Entry 8GZG (electron microscopy, 3.13 A resolution); this record covers chains F and 2 of the 10 polymer chains in the assembly.

[Chain F]
Protein: RNA polymerase sigma factor SigA
Source organism: Synechocystis sp. PCC 6803
UniProt: P74565 (SIGA_SYNY3); residues 1-425 here = UniProt positions 1-425
Chain sequence (429 residues; each row starts with the number of its first residue; numbers below 1 keep their minus sign (Gly-3 is residue -3)):
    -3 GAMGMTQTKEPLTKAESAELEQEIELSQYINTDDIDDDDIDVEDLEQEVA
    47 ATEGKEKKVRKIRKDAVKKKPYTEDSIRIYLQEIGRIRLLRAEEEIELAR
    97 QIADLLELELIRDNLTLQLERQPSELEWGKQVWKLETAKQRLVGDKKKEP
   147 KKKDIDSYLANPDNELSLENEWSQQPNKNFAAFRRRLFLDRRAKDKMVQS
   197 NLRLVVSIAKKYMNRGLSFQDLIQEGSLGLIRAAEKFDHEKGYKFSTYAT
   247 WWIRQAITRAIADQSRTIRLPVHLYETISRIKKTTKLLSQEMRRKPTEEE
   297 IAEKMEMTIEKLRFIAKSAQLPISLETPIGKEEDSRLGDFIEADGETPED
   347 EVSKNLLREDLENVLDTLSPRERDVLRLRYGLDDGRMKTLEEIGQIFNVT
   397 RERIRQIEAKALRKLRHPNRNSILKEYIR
Unresolved in the structure: -3 to 66, 128-172
Construct notes: expression tag (-3 to 0)
Curated features (UniProtKB/Swiss-Prot):
  - DNA-binding region: Leu386 to Ala405 (H-T-H motif)
  - motif: Asp217 to Gln220 (Interaction with polymerase core subunit RpoC)

[Chain 2]
Molecule: Template strand DNA
Sequence (67 nucleotides; numbered -16 to 50; the number before each row is that of its first residue; numbers below 1 keep their minus sign (DC-16 is residue -16)):
   -16 CGCGAGAACCAGCCACCTGCATCCGTGAGTCGAGGGTAATAACCATAACG
    34 GACGGGCCTTGTCAAGC
Unresolved in the structure: -16 to 0, 20-24

[Interface between chain F and chain 2]
Residue-residue contacts (27; chain F residue first):
  Arg250(F) - DA25(2)  base contact
  Gln251(F) - DA25(2)  base contact
  Thr254(F) - DA25(2)  base contact
  Glu272(F) - DC26(2)  base contact
  Glu272(F) - DC27(2)  base contact
  Ser275(F) - DC26(2)  hydrogen bond to the phosphate
  Lys279(F) - DC26(2)  phosphate contact
  Ile325(F) - DG18(2)  base contact
  Ile325(F) - DG19(2)  phosphate contact
  Gly326(F) - DG18(2)  base contact
  Lys327(F) - DG19(2)  sugar contact
  Asp330(F) - DG17(2)  base contact
  Ser331(F) - DG18(2)  hydrogen bond to the base
  Phe336(F) - DG18(2)  base contact
  Phe336(F) - DG19(2)  base contact
  Arg375(F) - DG44(2)  salt bridge to the phosphate
  Thr385(F) - DG44(2)  hydrogen bond to the phosphate
  Leu386(F) - DG44(2)  phosphate contact
  Glu387(F) - DT43(2)  sugar contact
  Glu387(F) - DG44(2)  phosphate contact
  Arg397(F) - DT43(2)  sugar contact
  Arg397(F) - DG44(2)  hydrogen bond to the base
  Glu398(F) - DT45(2)  base contact
  Glu398(F) - DC46(2)  hydrogen bond to the base
  Glu398(F) - DA47(2)  base contact
  Arg401(F) - DT45(2)  salt bridge to the phosphate
  Arg401(F) - DC46(2)  salt bridge to the phosphate
Other interface residues (no listed pair), chain F (21 interface residues in all): Arg211, Arg255
Other interface residues (no listed pair), chain 2 (12 interface residues in all): DA16

[In short]
21 residues of chain F and 12 residues of chain 2 are in contact, with 5 hydrogen bonds and 3 salt bridges.
Polar contacts include Ser331(F)-DG18(2), Arg397(F)-DG44(2) and Glu398(F)-DC46(2).
Chain F is RNA polymerase sigma factor SigA (Synechocystis sp. PCC 6803) and chain 2 is Template strand DNA;
the structure, Cryo-EM structure of Synechocystis sp. PCC 6803 RPitc, was determined by electron microscopy,
deposited together with 8GZH and 8H02.
